Entry 8PHY (X-ray diffraction, 1.06 A resolution); this record covers chain A.

[Chain A]
Molecule: BgtE-5845_p
Source organism: Blumeria graminis f. sp. tritici
UniProt: A0A1L5JEG4 (A0A1L5JEG4_BLUGR); residues 2-99 here correspond to UniProt positions 22-119 (UniProt number = residue number + 20)
Amino-acid sequence (104 residues; numbered -4 to 99; the number before each row is that of its first residue; numbers below 1 keep their minus sign (Gly-4 is residue -4)):
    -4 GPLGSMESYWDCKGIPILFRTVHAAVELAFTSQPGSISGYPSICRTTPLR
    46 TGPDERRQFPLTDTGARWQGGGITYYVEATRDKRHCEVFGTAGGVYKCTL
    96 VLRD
Not modelled in the structure: 99
Construct notes: expression tag (-4 to 1)
Cystine bridges: Cys7-Cys93

[Summary]
Chain A is BgtE-5845_p (Blumeria graminis f. sp. tritici); the structure, crystal structure of powdery mildews
Blumeria graminis f. sp. tritici AVRPM2 (2), was determined by X-ray diffraction together with 8OXH, 8OXI,
8OXJ, 8OXK and 8OXL from the same study.
